8G0E - chains C and G of the 20 polymer chains in the assembly; structure by electron microscopy, 2.60 A resolution.

# Chain C
Molecule: ATP synthase subunit alpha
Organism: Mycolicibacterium smegmatis MC2 155
Notes: EC 7.1.2.2
UniProt: A0R202 (ATPA_MYCS2); residues 1-548 here = UniProt positions 1-548
Amino-acid sequence (548 residues; row label = number of the first residue in the row):
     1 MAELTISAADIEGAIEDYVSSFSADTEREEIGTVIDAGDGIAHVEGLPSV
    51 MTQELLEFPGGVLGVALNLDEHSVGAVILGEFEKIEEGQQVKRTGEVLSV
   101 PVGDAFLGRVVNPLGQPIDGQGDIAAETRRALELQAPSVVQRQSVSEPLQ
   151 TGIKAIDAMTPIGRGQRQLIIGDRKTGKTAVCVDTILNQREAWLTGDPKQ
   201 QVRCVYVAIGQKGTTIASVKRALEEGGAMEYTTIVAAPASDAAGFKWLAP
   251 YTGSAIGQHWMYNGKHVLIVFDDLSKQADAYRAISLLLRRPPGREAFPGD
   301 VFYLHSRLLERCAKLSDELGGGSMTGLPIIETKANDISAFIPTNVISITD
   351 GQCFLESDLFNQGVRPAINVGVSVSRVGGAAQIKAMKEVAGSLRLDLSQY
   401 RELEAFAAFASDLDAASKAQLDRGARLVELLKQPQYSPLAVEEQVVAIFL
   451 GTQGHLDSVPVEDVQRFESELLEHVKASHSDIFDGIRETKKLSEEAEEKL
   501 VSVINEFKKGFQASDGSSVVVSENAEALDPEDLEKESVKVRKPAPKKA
Disordered / not traced: 1-8, 23-28, 516-532, 546-548
Bound ions: Mg2+: T179 (together with ATP)
Small-molecule neighbours: ATP (adenosine-5'-triphosphate): D173, R174, K175, T176, G177, K178, T179, A180, F360, R365, P366, Q433, P434, Q435
Swiss-Prot annotation at these positions:
  - binding site (ATP): G172 to T179
  - site: S373 (Required for activity)

# Chain G
Molecule: ATP synthase gamma chain
Organism: Mycolicibacterium smegmatis MC2 155
UniProt: A0R201 (ATPG_MYCS2); residues 1-307 here = UniProt positions 1-307
Amino-acid sequence (307 residues; row label = number of the first residue in the row):
     1 MAATLRELRGRIRSAGSIKKITKAQELIATSRIAKAQARVEAARPYAAEI
    51 TNMLTELAGASALDHPLLVERKQPKRAGVLVVSSDRGLCGAYNANVLRRA
   101 EELFSLLRDEGKDPVLYVVGRKALGYFSFRQRTVVESWTGFSERPTYENA
   151 REIADTLVNAFMAGADDEGDDAGADGILGVDELHIVFTEFRSMLSQTAVA
   201 RRAAPMEVEYVGEVETGPRTLYSFEPDPETLFDALLPRYIATRVYAALLE
   251 AAASESASRRRAMKSATDNADDLIKALTLAANRERQAQITQEISEIVGGA
   301 NALAGSK
Disordered / not traced: 1-3, 164-176, 214-221, 304-307

# Chain C / chain G interface
Residue-residue contacts - 38 pairs, chain C then chain G:
  P291(C) - A302(G)  hydrophobic
  P291(C) - L303(G)  hydrophobic
  L533(C) - H184(G)
  L533(C) - A200(G)
  L533(C) - R202(G)
  E534(C) - A200(G)  hydrogen bond (backbone-backbone)
  E534(C) - R201(G)
  E534(C) - R202(G)  hydrogen bond (backbone-backbone)
  K535(C) - R202(G)
  K535(C) - E207(G)
  E536(C) - R202(G)  hydrogen bond (backbone-backbone)
  E536(C) - M206(G)
  E536(C) - E207(G)  hydrogen bond (backbone-backbone)
  E536(C) - Y239(G)  hydrogen bond
  E536(C) - R243(G)  salt bridge
  S537(C) - E207(G)
  S537(C) - E209(G)
  V538(C) - L54(G)  hydrophobic
  V538(C) - E207(G)  hydrogen bond (backbone-backbone)
  V538(C) - V208(G)
  V538(C) - E209(G)  hydrogen bond (backbone-backbone)
  K539(C) - T55(G)
  K539(C) - E209(G)
  V540(C) - T55(G)
  V540(C) - A58(G)
  V540(C) - G59(G)
  V540(C) - L63(G)  hydrophobic
  V540(C) - E209(G)  hydrogen bond (backbone-backbone)
  V540(C) - Y210(G)  hydrophobic
  R541(C) - V211(G)
  R541(C) - G212(G)
  R541(C) - E213(G)
  K542(C) - G59(G)  hydrogen bond (side chain-backbone)
  K542(C) - Y210(G)
  K542(C) - V211(G)  hydrogen bond (backbone-backbone)
  P543(C) - V211(G)
  A544(C) - Y210(G)
  P545(C) - Y210(G)
Interface residues without a listed pair, chain C (17 interface residues in all): P292, G293, S338
Interface residues without a listed pair, chain G (31 interface residues in all): R6, L68, R99, L103, L106, A203, L236, E295, G298, G299

# Summary
The interface between chain C and chain G involves 17 residues on one side and 31 on the other; the contacts
include 10 hydrogen bonds and 1 salt bridge. Polar contacts include E536(C)-R243(G), E536(C)-Y239(G) and
K542(C)-G59(G). Chain C binds ATP.
Chain C is ATP synthase subunit alpha and chain G is ATP synthase gamma chain, both from Mycolicibacterium
smegmatis MC2 155; the structure, Cryo-EM structure of TBAJ-876-bound Mycobacterium smegmatis ATP synthase
rotational state 3, was determined by electron microscopy (same publication as 8G07, 8G08, 8G09, 8G0A, 8G0B,
8G0C and 8G0D).
